PDB entry 5WIP | X-ray diffraction, 2.62 A resolution | chains A and D

# Chain A (and D)
Name: Conjugal transfer protein
Source organism: Escherichia coli
Notes: chain D of this document is another copy of the same molecule, construct and numbering; everything in this record applies to it too
UniProt: Q17U16 (Q17U16_ECOLX); residue numbers follow UniProt; this construct covers 70-232
Amino-acid sequence (163 residues; numbered 70 to 232; the number before each row is that of its first residue):
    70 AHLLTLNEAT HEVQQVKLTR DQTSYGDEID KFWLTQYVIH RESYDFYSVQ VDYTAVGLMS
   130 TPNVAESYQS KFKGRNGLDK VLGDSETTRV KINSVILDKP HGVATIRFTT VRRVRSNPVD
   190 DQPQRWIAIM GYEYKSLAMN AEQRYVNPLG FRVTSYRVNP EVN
Not modelled in the structure: 70-87, 231-232 (chain D: 70-91, 205-208, 231-232)
Small-molecule neighbours: 2-(furan-2-yl)pyridine-4-carboxylic acid (XXO): His109, Arg110, Glu111, Ser112, Tyr113, Val118, Asp121, Tyr122, Tyr137, Lys140, Phe141, Leu147, Thr157

# How chain A and chain D interact
Contacting residue pairs (21):
  Arg89(A) - Arg213(D)
  Gln91(A) - Arg213(D)
  Ser93(A) - Tyr214(D)
  Tyr94(A) - Arg213(D)
  Tyr94(A) - Tyr214(D)
  Glu97(A) - Phe101(D)
  Glu97(A) - Gln105(D)  hydrogen bond
  Phe101(A) - Glu97(D)
  Phe101(A) - Ile98(D)  hydrophobic
  Phe101(A) - Phe101(D)  hydrophobic
  Trp102(A) - Ile98(D)  hydrophobic
  Gln105(A) - Glu97(D)
  Arg213(A) - Tyr94(D)
  Tyr214(A) - Ser93(D)
  Tyr214(A) - Tyr94(D)
  Tyr214(A) - Gly95(D)
  Tyr214(A) - Lys168(D)  hydrogen bond
  Pro217(A) - Tyr94(D)  hydrophobic
  Pro217(A) - Ile98(D)
  Pro217(A) - Leu218(D)  hydrophobic
  Leu218(A) - Leu218(D)  hydrophobic
Also at the interface, not in a pair above, chain A (15 interface residues in all): Gly95, Ile98, Val215
Also at the interface, not in a pair above, chain D (14 interface residues in all): Trp102, Val215, Pro217

# Overview
15 residues of chain A and 14 residues of chain D are in contact; the contacts include 2 hydrogen bonds. Polar
pairs include Glu97(A)-Gln105(D) and Tyr214(A)-Lys168(D). Ligands of chain A:
2-(furan-2-yl)pyridine-4-carboxylic acid.
Chain A and chain D are both Conjugal transfer protein (Escherichia coli); the structure, TraE protein in
complex with 2-(2-furyl)isonicotinic acid, was determined by X-ray diffraction together with 5WIC, 5WII and
5WIO from the same study.
